PDB entry 1P3J | X-ray diffraction, 1.90 A resolution | chain A

Chain A:
Protein: Adenylate kinase
From: Bacillus subtilis
Notes: EC 2.7.4.3
UniProtKB: P16304 (KAD_BACSU); numbering as in UniProt (aligned over 1-217)
Chain sequence (217 residues; row label = number of the first residue in the row):
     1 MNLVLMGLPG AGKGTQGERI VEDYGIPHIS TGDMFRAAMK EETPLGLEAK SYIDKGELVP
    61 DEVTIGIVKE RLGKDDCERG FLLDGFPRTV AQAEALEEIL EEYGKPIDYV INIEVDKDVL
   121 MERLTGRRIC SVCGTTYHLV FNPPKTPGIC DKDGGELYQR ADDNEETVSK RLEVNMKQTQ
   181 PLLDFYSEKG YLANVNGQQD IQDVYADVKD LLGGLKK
Disordered / not traced: 213-217
Curated features (UniProtKB/Swiss-Prot):
  - region: S30 to V59 (NMP), G126 to D163 (LID)
  - binding site (ATP): G10 to T15, R127, T136, Y137, Q199
  - binding site (AMP): T31, R36, E57 to V59, G85 to R88, Q92, R160, R171
  - binding site (Zn(2+)): C130, C133, C150, D153
Metal / ion sites: Zn2+: C130, C133, C150, D153
Ligand contacts: bis(adenosine)-5'-pentaphosphate (AP5): L8, P9, G10, A11, G12, K13, G14, T15, T31, G32, D33, F35, R36, Y52, I53, G56, E57, L58, V59, T64, G85, F86, R88, Q92, R123, L124, R127, T136, Y137, H138, F141, N142, R160, D162, R171, G197, Q199, D200, I201, V204
What the authors report for this chain:
  - Zn2+ coordination: C130, C133, C150, D153
  - contacts within the chain: V21-I26

Overview:
Bound to chain A: bis(adenosine)-5'-pentaphosphate. C130, C133, C150 and D153 coordinate Zn2+. From UniProt:
10 ATP-binding residues, 12 AMP-binding residues and 4 Zn2+-binding residues. The paper reports Zn2+
coordination by C130, C133 and C150 among others; contacts within the chain involving I26 and V21.
Chain A is Adenylate kinase (Bacillus subtilis); the structure, Adenylate Kinase from Bacillus subtilis, was
determined by X-ray diffraction (same publication as 1S3G).
